PDB entry 9ITM | electron microscopy, 3.16 A resolution | chains L and Z of the 16 polymer chains in the assembly

Chain L:
Molecule: ATP synthase subunit c
Organism: Chloroflexus aurantiacus J-10-fl
UniProt: A9WGS9 (ATPL_CHLAA); residues 1-76 here = UniProt positions 1-76
Chain sequence (76 residues; each row starts with the number of its first residue):
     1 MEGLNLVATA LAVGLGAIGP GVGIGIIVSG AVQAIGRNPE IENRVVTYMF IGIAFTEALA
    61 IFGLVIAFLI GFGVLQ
Not modelled in the structure: 73-76
Swiss-Prot annotation at these positions:
  - site: Glu57 (Reversibly protonated during proton transport)

Chain Z:
Molecule: ATP synthase subunit a
Organism: Chloroflexus aurantiacus J-10-fl
UniProt: A9WGT0 (A9WGT0_CHLAA); numbering as in UniProt (aligned over 1-312)
Chain sequence (312 residues; each row starts with the number of its first residue):
     1 MSTRTRNILI IVGALIISIA SRFFLYTGPP HVEVAAEVIF DGIPGFPITN SFVVAIIIDI
    61 FVIALAVAAT RNLQMVPRGL QNVMEFILES LYNLFRNINA KYVATAFPLV ATIFLFVLFG
   121 NWFGLLPGVG SIGVCHEKKE EHAVVDERLA LAAPAAPLSS VAAAEGEEIH DTCAAQGKKL
   181 VPLFRAPAAD LNFTFAIAVI SFVFIEYWGF RALGPGYLKK FFNTNGIMSF VGIIEFISEL
   241 VKPFALAFRL FGNIFAGEVL LVVMAFLVPL LLPLPFYGFE VFVGFIQALI FALLTYAFLN
   301 IAVTGHDEEH AH
Not modelled in the structure: 1-11, 137-168, 305-312
Cystine bridges: Cys135-Cys173

Chain L / chain Z interface:
Pairs across the interface (16; chain L residue first):
  Ile51(L) with Phe282(Z), hydrophobic
  Ala54(L) with Phe279(Z); Phe282(Z), hydrophobic
  Phe55(L) with Ile286(Z), hydrophobic; Ile290(Z), hydrophobic
  Ala58(L) with Phe279(Z), hydrophobic
  Ile61(L) with Leu260(Z), hydrophobic; Phe276(Z), hydrophobic
  Phe62(L) with Asn253(Z); Ala256(Z), hydrophobic
  Val65(L) with Val259(Z), hydrophobic; Leu260(Z), hydrophobic
  Phe68(L) with Val263(Z), hydrophobic
  Leu69(L) with Val263(Z), hydrophobic
  Phe72(L) with Phe266(Z), hydrophobic; Leu267(Z), hydrophobic
Other interface residues (no listed pair), chain L (11 interface residues in all): Glu57
Other interface residues (no listed pair), chain Z (13 interface residues in all): Gln287

Overview:
11 residues of chain L face 13 of chain Z across their interface.
Here chain L is ATP synthase subunit c and chain Z is ATP synthase subunit a, both from Chloroflexus
aurantiacus J-10-fl. Entry 9ITM (Chloroflexus aurantiacus ATP synthase, state 1, focused refinement of FO) was
determined by electron microscopy, deposited together with 9ITJ, 9ITK, 9ITL, 9ITN, 9ITO, 9ITP and 11 further
entries.
